PDB entry 3TAR | X-ray diffraction, 1.60 A resolution | chains A and B of the 3 polymer chains in the assembly

[Chain A]
Protein: DNA polymerase I
Notes: EC 2.7.7.7; fragment: Bacillus Fragment
UniProtKB: C9RTX7 (C9RTX7_GEOSY); residues 285-876 here = UniProt positions 285-876
Chain sequence (592 residues; each row starts with the number of its first residue):
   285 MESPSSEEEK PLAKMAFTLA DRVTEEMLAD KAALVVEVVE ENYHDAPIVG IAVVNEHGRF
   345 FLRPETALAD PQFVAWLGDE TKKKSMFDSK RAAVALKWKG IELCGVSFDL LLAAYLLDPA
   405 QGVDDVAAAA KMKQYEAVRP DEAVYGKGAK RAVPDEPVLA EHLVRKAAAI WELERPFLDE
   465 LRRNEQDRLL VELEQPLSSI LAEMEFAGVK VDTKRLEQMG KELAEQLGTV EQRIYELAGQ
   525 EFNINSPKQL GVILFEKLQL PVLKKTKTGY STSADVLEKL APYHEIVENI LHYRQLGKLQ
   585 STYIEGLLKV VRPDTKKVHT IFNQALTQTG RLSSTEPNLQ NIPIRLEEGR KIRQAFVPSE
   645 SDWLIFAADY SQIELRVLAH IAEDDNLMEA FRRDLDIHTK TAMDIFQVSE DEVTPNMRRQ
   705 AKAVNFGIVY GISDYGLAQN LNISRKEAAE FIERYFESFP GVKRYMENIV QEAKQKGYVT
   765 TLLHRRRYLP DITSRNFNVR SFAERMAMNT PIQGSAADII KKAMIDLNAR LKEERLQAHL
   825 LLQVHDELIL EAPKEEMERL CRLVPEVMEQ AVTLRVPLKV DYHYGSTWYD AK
Unresolved in the structure: 285-296
Metal / ion sites: Mg2+: Asp653, Tyr654, Asp830

[Chain B]
Molecule: 15-nt DNA strand
Sequence (15 nucleotides; each row starts with the number of its first residue):
    20 GCGATCACGC ACGTC

[How chain A and chain B interact]
Residue-residue contacts - 32 pairs, chain A then chain B:
  Lys431(A) - DC25(B)  phosphate contact
  Gly432(A) - DC25(B)  phosphate contact
  Ala433(A) - DT24(B)  sugar contact
  Ala433(A) - DC25(B)  hydrogen bond to the phosphate
  Thr550(A) - DC29(B)  hydrogen bond to the phosphate
  Thr550(A) - DA30(B)  phosphate contact
  Lys551(A) - DC29(B)  hydrogen bond to the phosphate
  Thr552(A) - DG28(B)  phosphate contact
  Thr552(A) - DC29(B)  hydrogen bond to the phosphate
  Ser555(A) - DA30(B)  phosphate contact
  Thr556(A) - DA30(B)  hydrogen bond to the phosphate
  Ser557(A) - DA30(B)  phosphate contact
  Ser557(A) - DC31(B)  phosphate contact
  Ala558(A) - DC31(B)  hydrogen bond to the phosphate
  Arg578(A) - DA30(B)  hydrogen bond to the phosphate
  Arg578(A) - DC31(B)  salt bridge to the phosphate
  Lys582(A) - DC31(B)  hydrogen bond to the base
  Lys582(A) - DG32(B)  sugar contact
  Tyr587(A) - DG32(B)  hydrogen bond to the sugar
  Arg615(A) - DC34(B)  hydrogen bond to the base
  Gln624(A) - DT33(B)  sugar contact
  Asn625(A) - DG32(B)  hydrogen bond to the base
  Asn625(A) - DT33(B)  sugar contact
  Ile626(A) - DT33(B)  sugar contact
  Pro627(A) - DG32(B)  phosphate contact
  Pro627(A) - DT33(B)  phosphate contact
  Ile628(A) - DT33(B)  hydrogen bond to the phosphate
  Ile628(A) - DC34(B)  phosphate contact
  Arg629(A) - DT33(B)  hydrogen bond to the phosphate
  Val828(A) - DC34(B)  phosphate contact
  His829(A) - DC34(B)  sugar contact
  Asp830(A) - DC34(B)  phosphate contact
Other interface residues (no listed pair), chain A (28 interface residues in all): Tyr554, Gln579, Asn622, Arg637, Tyr714
Other interface residues (no listed pair), chain B (10 interface residues in all): DA26

[Overview]
28 residues of chain A face 10 of chain B across their interface, with 13 hydrogen bonds and 1 salt bridge.
Polar pairs include Lys582(A)-DC31(B), Arg615(A)-DC34(B) and Asn625(A)-DG32(B). Asp653(A), Tyr654(A) and
Asp830(A) form the Mg2+ site.
Here chain A is DNA polymerase I and chain B is a 15-nt DNA strand. Entry 3TAR (Crystal Structure of Bacillus
DNA Polymerase I Large Fragment Bound to Duplex DNA with Cytosine-Adenine Mismatch ...) was determined by
X-ray diffraction (same publication as 3PV8, 3PX0, 3PX4, 3PX6, 3TAP, 3TAQ, 3THV and 3TI0).
